Entry 4Y8J (X-ray diffraction, 2.70 A resolution); this record covers chains L and M of the 34 polymer chains in the assembly.

Chain L:
Protein: Proteasome subunit beta type-6
From: Saccharomyces cerevisiae (strain ATCC 204508 / S288c)
Notes: EC 3.4.25.1
UniProtKB: P23724 (PSB6_YEAST); residues 1-222 here correspond to UniProt positions 20-241 (UniProt number = residue number + 19)
Chain sequence (222 residues; numbered 1 to 222; the number before each row is that of its first residue):
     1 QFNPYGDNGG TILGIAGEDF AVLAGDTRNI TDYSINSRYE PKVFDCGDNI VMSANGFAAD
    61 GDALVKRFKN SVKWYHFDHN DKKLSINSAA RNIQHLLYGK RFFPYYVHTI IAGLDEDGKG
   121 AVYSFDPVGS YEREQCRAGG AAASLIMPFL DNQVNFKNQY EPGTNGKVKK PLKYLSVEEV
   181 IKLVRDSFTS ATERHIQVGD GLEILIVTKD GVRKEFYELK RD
Metal / ion sites: Mg2+: Asp222 (shared with 3 residues of chain V)

Chain M:
Protein: Proteasome subunit beta type-7
From: Saccharomyces cerevisiae (strain ATCC 204508 / S288c)
Notes: EC 3.4.25.1
UniProtKB: P30657 (PSB7_YEAST); residues -12 to 233 here correspond to UniProt positions 21-266 (UniProt number = residue number + 33)
Chain sequence (246 residues; each row starts with the number of its first residue; numbers below 1 keep their minus sign (Thr-12 is residue -12)):
   -12 TQIANAGASP MVNTQQPIVT GTSVISMKYD NGVIIAADNL GSYGSLLRFN GVERLIPVGD
    48 NTVVGISGDI SDMQHIERLL KDLVTENAYD NPLADAEEAL EPSYIFEYLA TVMYQRRSKM
   108 NPLWNAIIVA GVQSNGDQFL RYVNLLGVTY SSPTLATGFG AHMANPLLRK VVDRESDIPK
   168 TTVQVAEEAI VNAMRVLYYR DARSSRNFSL AIIDKNTGLT FKKNLQVENM KWDFAKDIKG
   228 YGTQKI
Unresolved in the structure: -12 to 0, 231-233

How chain L and chain M interact:
Contacting residue pairs (41; chain L residue first):
  Gln1(L) with Thr1(M), hydrogen bond
  Phe2(L) with Thr1(M); Arg104(M); Met107(M); Pro109(M), hydrophobic; Trp111(M), hydrophobic; Leu132(M), hydrophobic
  Asn3(L) with Leu133(M)
  Pro4(L) with Arg104(M), hydrogen bond (backbone-side chain); Met107(M), hydrophobic; Leu133(M)
  Tyr5(L) with Arg104(M)
  Asn8(L) with Val135(M)
  Asn29(L) with Tyr137(M)
  Ser34(L) with His149(M), hydrogen bond
  Ile35(L) with Arg156(M), hydrogen bond (backbone-side chain)
  Asn36(L) with Tyr137(M), hydrogen bond; Ser139(M); Arg156(M)
  Ser37(L) with Ser138(M), hydrogen bond (side chain-backbone)
  Glu40(L) with Arg128(M), salt bridge; Tyr137(M); Ser138(M), hydrogen bond (side chain-backbone)
  Phe57(L) with Arg104(M); Leu133(M); Val135(M), hydrophobic
  Ala59(L) with Tyr101(M); Leu133(M); Gly134(M); Val135(M)
  Asp60(L) with Tyr101(M), hydrogen bond; Arg104(M), salt bridge
  Asp62(L) with Thr136(M), hydrogen bond
  Ala63(L) with Tyr101(M)
  Lys66(L) with Glu94(M), salt bridge
  Phe103(L) with Arg104(M); Ser105(M)
  Tyr105(L) with Tyr101(M)
  Glu218(L) with Arg161(M), salt bridge
  Arg221(L) with Asp160(M), salt bridge; Arg161(M)
Also at the interface, not in a pair above, chain L (24 interface residues in all): Gly6, Tyr39
Also at the interface, not in a pair above, chain M (22 interface residues in all): Leu142

Summary:
The interface between chain L and chain M involves 24 residues on one side and 22 on the other, with 9
hydrogen bonds and 5 salt bridges. Polar pairs include Glu40(L)-Arg128(M), Asp60(L)-Arg104(M) and
Lys66(L)-Glu94(M).
Here chain L is Proteasome subunit beta type-6 and chain M is Proteasome subunit beta type-7, both from
Saccharomyces cerevisiae (strain ATCC 204508 / S288c). Entry 4Y8J (Yeast 20S proteasome in complex with
Ac-LLL-ep) was determined by X-ray diffraction, deposited together with 4Y69, 4Y6A, 4Y6V, 4Y6Z, 4Y70, 4Y74 and
34 further entries.
